3QPG - chain A; structure by X-ray diffraction, 1.79 A resolution.

Chain A:
Molecule: Aspartate transaminase
Organism: Escherichia coli
Notes: EC 2.6.1.1
UniProt: C9QZE8 (C9QZE8_ECOD1); residues 13-408 here correspond to UniProt positions 1-396 (UniProt number = residue number - 12)
Chain sequence (396 residues; numbered 13 to 408; the number before each row is that of its first residue):
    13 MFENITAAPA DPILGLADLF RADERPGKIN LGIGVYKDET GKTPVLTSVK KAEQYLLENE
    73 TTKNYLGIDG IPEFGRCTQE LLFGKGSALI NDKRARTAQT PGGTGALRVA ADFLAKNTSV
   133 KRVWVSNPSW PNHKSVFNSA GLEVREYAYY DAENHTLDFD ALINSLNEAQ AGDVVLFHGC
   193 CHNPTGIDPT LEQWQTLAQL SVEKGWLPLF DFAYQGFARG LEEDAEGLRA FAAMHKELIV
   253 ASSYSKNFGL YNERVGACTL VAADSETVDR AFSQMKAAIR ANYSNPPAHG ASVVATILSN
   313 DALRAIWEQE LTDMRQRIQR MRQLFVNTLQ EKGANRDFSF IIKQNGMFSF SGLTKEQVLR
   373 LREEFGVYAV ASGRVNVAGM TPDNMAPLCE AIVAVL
Ligand contacts: 3QP ((E)-N-{2-hydroxy-3-methyl-6-[(phosphonooxy)methyl]benzylidene}-L-aspartic acid): Ile25, Leu26, Ile45, Gly46, Tyr77, Gly114, Gly115, Thr116, Leu119, Trp142, His145, His190, Asn195, Asp223, Ala225, Tyr226, Ser255, Ser257, Lys258, Arg266, Arg292, Ser296, Phe360, Arg386
Reported in the primary citation:
  - conformationally variable residues (side-chain flip): Lys258, Asn347, Arg348, Asp349, Ser363
  - catalytic residues: Lys258 (proposed by the authors, not directly observed)
  - binding site for 3QP: Lys258, Arg292, Arg386
  - mutagenesis - K258A (108-fold): decreased catalytic activity on L- aspartate (citing earlier work)

Summary:
Ligands of chain A: compound 3QP. The paper reports the catalytic residue Lys258; K258A reduces catalytic
activity on L- aspartate.
Chain A is Aspartate transaminase (Escherichia coli); the structure, Crystal Structures of Escherichia coli
Aspartate Aminotransferase Reconstituted with 1-Deaza-Pyridoxal 5'-Phosphate: Internal Aldimine and Stable
L-Aspartate ..., was determined by X-ray diffraction, deposited together with 3QN6.
